3RAD - chains A and E of the 8 polymer chains in the assembly; structure by X-ray diffraction, 3.35 A resolution.

== Chain A ==
Molecule: DNA topoisomerase 4 subunit A
From: Streptococcus pneumoniae
Notes: EC 5.99.1.-
UniProt: P72525 (PARC_STRPN); residues 1-488 here = UniProt positions 1-488
Sequence (496 residues; numbered 1 to 496; the number before each row is that of its first residue):
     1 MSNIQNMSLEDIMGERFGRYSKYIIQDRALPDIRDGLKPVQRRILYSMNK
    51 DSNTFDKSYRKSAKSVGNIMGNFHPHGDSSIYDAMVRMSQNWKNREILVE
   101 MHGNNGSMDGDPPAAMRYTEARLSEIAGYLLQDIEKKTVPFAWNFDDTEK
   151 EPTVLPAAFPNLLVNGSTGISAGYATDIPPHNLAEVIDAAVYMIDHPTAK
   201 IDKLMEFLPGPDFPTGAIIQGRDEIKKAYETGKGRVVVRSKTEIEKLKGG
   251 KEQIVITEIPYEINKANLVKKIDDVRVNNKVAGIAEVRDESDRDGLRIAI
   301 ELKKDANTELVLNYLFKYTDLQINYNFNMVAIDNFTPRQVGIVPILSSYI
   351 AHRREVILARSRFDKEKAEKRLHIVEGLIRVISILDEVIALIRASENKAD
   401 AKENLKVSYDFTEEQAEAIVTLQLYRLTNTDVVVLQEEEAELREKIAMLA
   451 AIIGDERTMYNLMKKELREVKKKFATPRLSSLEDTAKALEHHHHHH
Disordered / not traced: 1-2, 485-496
Construct notes: expression tag (489-496)
Swiss-Prot annotation at these positions:
  - active site: Tyr118 (O-(5'-phospho-DNA)-tyrosine intermediate)
  - site: Lys38 (Interaction with DNA), His74 (Interaction with DNA), His76 (Interaction with DNA), Arg87 (Interaction with DNA), Lys93 (Interaction with DNA), Arg117 (Transition state stabilizer)
Ion coordination: Mg2+: Phe316, Thr319, Gln322

== Chain E ==
Molecule: 7-nt DNA strand
Sequence (7 nucleotides; numbered 9 to 15; the number before each row is that of its first residue):
     9 CATGAAT

== How chain A and chain E interact ==
Contacting residue pairs (20):
  Arg28(A) - DA14(E)  salt bridge to the phosphate
  Lys38(A) - DG12(E)  phosphate contact
  Lys38(A) - DA13(E)  salt bridge to the phosphate
  Val40(A) - DA13(E)  phosphate contact
  Val40(A) - DA14(E)  phosphate contact
  His74(A) - DA14(E)  salt bridge to the phosphate
  His76(A) - DA14(E)  hydrogen bond to the phosphate
  His76(A) - DT15(E)  salt bridge to the phosphate
  Gly77(A) - DT15(E)  hydrogen bond to the phosphate
  Ser80(A) - DA14(E)  base contact
  Ser80(A) - DT15(E)  base contact
  Ala84(A) - DA13(E)  phosphate contact
  Arg87(A) - DG12(E)  salt bridge to the phosphate
  Arg87(A) - DA13(E)  phosphate contact
  Lys93(A) - DG12(E)  phosphate contact
  Thr168(A) - DG12(E)  sugar contact
  Thr168(A) - DA13(E)  phosphate contact
  Ile170(A) - DT11(E)  base contact
  Ile170(A) - DG12(E)  hydrogen bond to the base
  Asn267(A) - DA10(E)  phosphate contact
Interface residues without a listed pair, chain A (16 interface residues in all): Gln41, Ser79, Glu262

== In short ==
16 residues of chain A face 6 of chain E across their interface, with 3 hydrogen bonds and 5 salt bridges.
Polar contacts include Ile170(A)-DG12(E), His76(A)-DA14(E) and Gly77(A)-DT15(E). Phe316(A), Thr319(A) and
Gln322(A) coordinate Mg2+. From UniProt: active-site residue Tyr118(A) on chain A.
Chain A is DNA topoisomerase 4 subunit A (Streptococcus pneumoniae) and chain E is a 7-nt DNA strand; the
structure, Quinolone(Clinafloxacin)-DNA cleavage complex of type IV topoisomerase from S. pneumoniae, was
determined by X-ray diffraction, deposited together with 4KPE and 4KPF.
